Entry 6KQD (X-ray diffraction, 3.30 A resolution); this record covers chains A and C of the 9 polymer chains in the assembly.

[Chain A]
Protein: DNA-directed RNA polymerase subunit alpha
Source organism: Thermus thermophilus (strain HB8 / ATCC 27634 / DSM 579)
Notes: EC 2.7.7.6
UniProt: Q5SHR6 (RPOA_THET8); residues 1-315 here = UniProt positions 1-315
Sequence (315 residues; row label = number of the first residue in the row):
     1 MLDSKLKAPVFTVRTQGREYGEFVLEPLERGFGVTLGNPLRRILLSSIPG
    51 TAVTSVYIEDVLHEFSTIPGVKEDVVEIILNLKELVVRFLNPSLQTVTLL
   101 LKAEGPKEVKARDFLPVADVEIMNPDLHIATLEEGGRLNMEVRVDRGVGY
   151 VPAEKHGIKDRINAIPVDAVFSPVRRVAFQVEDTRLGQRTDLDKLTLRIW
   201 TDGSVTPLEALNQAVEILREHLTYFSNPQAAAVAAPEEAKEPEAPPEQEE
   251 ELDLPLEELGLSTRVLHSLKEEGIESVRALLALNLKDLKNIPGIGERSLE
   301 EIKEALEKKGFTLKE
Unresolved in the structure: 1-3, 230-315

[Chain C]
Protein: DNA-directed RNA polymerase subunit beta
Source organism: Thermus thermophilus (strain HB8 / ATCC 27634 / DSM 579)
Notes: EC 2.7.7.6
UniProt: Q8RQE9 (RPOB_THET8); numbering as in UniProt (aligned over 1-1119)
Sequence (1119 residues; each row starts with the number of its first residue):
     1 MEIKRFGRIREVIPLPPLTEIQVESYRRALQADVPPEKRENVGIQAAFRE
    51 TFPIEEEDKGKGGLVLDFLEYRLGEPPFPQDECREKDLTYQAPLYARLQL
   101 IHKDTGLIKEDEVFLGHIPLMTEDGSFIINGADRVIVSQIHRSPGVYFTP
   151 DPARPGRYIASIIPLPKRGPWIDLEVEPNGVVSMKVNKRKFPLVLLLRVL
   201 GYDQETLARELGAYGELVQGLMDESVFAMRPEEALIRLFTLLRPGDPPKR
   251 DKAVAYVYGLIADPRRYDLGEAGRYKAEEKLGIRLSGRTLARFEDGEFKD
   301 EVFLPTLRYLFALTAGVPGHEVDDIDHLGNRRIRTVGELMTDQFRVGLAR
   351 LARGVRERMLMGSEDSLTPAKLVNSRPLEAAIREFFSRSQLSQFKDETNP
   401 LSSLRHKRRISALGPGGLTRERAGFDVRDVHRTHYGRICPVETPEGANIG
   451 LITSLAAYARVDELGFIRTPYRRVVGGVVTDEVVYMTATEEDRYTIAQAN
   501 TPLEGNRIAAERVVARRKGEPVIVSPEEVEFMDVSPKQVFSVNTNLIPFL
   551 EHDDANRALMGSNMQTQAVPLIRAQAPVVMTGLEERVVRDSLAALYAEED
   601 GEVAKVDGNRIVVRYEDGRLVEYPLRRFYRSNQGTALDQRPRVVVGQRVR
   651 KGDLLADGPASENGFLALGQNVLVAIMPFDGYNFEDAIVISEELLKRDFY
   701 TSIHIERYEIEARDTKLGPERITRDIPHLSEAALRDLDEEGVVRIGAEVK
   751 PGDILVGRTSFKGESEPTPEERLLRSIFGEKARDVKDTSLRVPPGEGGIV
   801 VRTVRLRRGDPGVELKPGVREVVRVYVAQKRKLQVGDKLANRHGNKGVVA
   851 KILPVEDMPHLPDGTPVDVILNPLGVPSRMNLGQILETHLGLAGYFLGQR
   901 YISPIFDGAKEPEIKELLAQAFEVYFGKRKGEGFGVDKREVEVLRRAEKL
   951 GLVTPGKTPEEQLKELFLQGKVVLYDGRTGEPIEGPIVVGQMFIMKLYHM
  1001 VEDKMHARSTGPYSLITQQPLGGKAQFGGQRFGEMEVWALEAYGAAHTLQ
  1051 EMLTLKSDDIEGRNAAYEAIIKGEDVPEPSVPESFRVLVKELQALALDVQ
  1101 TLDEKDNPVDIFEGLASKR
Unresolved in the structure: 57-63, 1119

[Chain A / chain C interface]
Residue-residue contacts (79):
  Glu-22(A) / Phe-934(C)
  Asn-38(A) / Asp-976(C)
  Asn-38(A) / Gly-977(C)
  Asn-38(A) / Arg-978(C)  hydrogen bond (side chain-backbone)
  Asn-38(A) / Thr-979(C)  hydrogen bond (side chain-backbone)
  Asn-38(A) / Gly-980(C)  hydrogen bond (side chain-backbone)
  Arg-41(A) / Glu-856(C)
  Arg-41(A) / His-860(C)
  Arg-41(A) / Gly-864(C)  hydrogen bond (side chain-backbone)
  Arg-42(A) / Glu-856(C)
  Arg-42(A) / Asp-857(C)  salt bridge
  Arg-42(A) / Gly-977(C)  hydrogen bond (side chain-backbone)
  Arg-42(A) / Arg-978(C)
  Ser-46(A) / Glu-856(C)
  Leu-62(A) / Ile-745(C)  hydrophobic
  His-63(A) / Ile-745(C)
  His-63(A) / Gly-746(C)
  His-63(A) / Ile-799(C)
  His-63(A) / Val-800(C)
  His-63(A) / Val-801(C)
  Glu-64(A) / Lys-830(C)  salt bridge
  Phe-65(A) / Phe-628(C)
  Phe-65(A) / Ile-703(C)  hydrophobic
  Phe-65(A) / Val-801(C)  hydrophobic
  Phe-65(A) / Gln-829(C)
  Phe-65(A) / Lys-830(C)
  Ser-66(A) / Phe-628(C)
  Thr-67(A) / Gly-608(C)
  Thr-67(A) / Asn-609(C)  hydrogen bond
  Ile-68(A) / Asp-607(C)
  Pro-69(A) / Asp-607(C)
  Gly-70(A) / Asp-607(C)  hydrogen bond (backbone-side chain)
  Val-71(A) / Asp-607(C)  hydrogen bond (backbone-side chain)
  Val-71(A) / Gly-608(C)  hydrogen bond (backbone-backbone)
  Lys-72(A) / Val-606(C)
  Lys-72(A) / Gly-608(C)
  Lys-72(A) / Pro-641(C)
  Lys-72(A) / Val-643(C)  hydrogen bond (side chain-backbone)
  Asp-74(A) / Arg-627(C)  salt bridge
  Asp-74(A) / Arg-640(C)
  Leu-80(A) / Arg-573(C)
  Leu-80(A) / Asp-698(C)
  Lys-83(A) / Lys-696(C)  hydrogen bond (side chain-backbone)
  Lys-83(A) / Asp-698(C)  salt bridge
  Glu-133(A) / Lys-605(C)
  Glu-133(A) / Val-606(C)  hydrogen bond (side chain-backbone)
  Glu-133(A) / Arg-610(C)  salt bridge
  Glu-133(A) / Val-645(C)
  Tyr-150(A) / Glu-692(C)
  Tyr-150(A) / Leu-695(C)  hydrogen bond (side chain-backbone)
  Tyr-150(A) / Lys-696(C)
  Tyr-150(A) / Lys-832(C)
  Ile-162(A) / Arg-744(C)
  Asp-168(A) / Lys-832(C)  salt bridge
  Arg-176(A) / Asp-863(C)  hydrogen bond (side chain-backbone)
  Arg-176(A) / Gly-864(C)
  Arg-176(A) / Thr-865(C)
  Val-177(A) / Gly-864(C)
  Ala-178(A) / Pro-862(C)
  Ala-178(A) / Asp-863(C)
  Ala-178(A) / Gly-864(C)
  Phe-179(A) / Arg-939(C)
  Gln-180(A) / Arg-929(C)  hydrogen bond
  Gln-180(A) / Phe-934(C)
  Gln-180(A) / Gly-935(C)  hydrogen bond (side chain-backbone)
  Gln-180(A) / Val-936(C)
  Gln-180(A) / Asp-937(C)
  Val-181(A) / Asp-937(C)  hydrogen bond (backbone-side chain)
  Val-181(A) / Lys-938(C)  hydrogen bond (backbone-backbone)
  Glu-182(A) / Phe-934(C)
  Glu-182(A) / Gly-935(C)  hydrogen bond (side chain-backbone)
  Glu-182(A) / Lys-938(C)
  Asp-183(A) / Lys-938(C)  salt bridge
  Asp-191(A) / Lys-938(C)  salt bridge
  Leu-192(A) / Lys-938(C)  hydrogen bond (backbone-side chain)
  Asp-193(A) / Lys-938(C)
  Thr-196(A) / Phe-934(C)
  Arg-198(A) / Glu-932(C)  salt bridge
  Arg-198(A) / Phe-934(C)
Also at the interface, not in a pair above, chain A (42 interface residues in all): Arg-30, Val-34, Leu-45, Val-76, Val-170, Trp-200
Also at the interface, not in a pair above, chain C (51 interface residues in all): Ile-572, Arg-642, Ala-828, Val-855

[Summary]
42 residues of chain A face 51 of chain C across their interface, with 20 hydrogen bonds and 9 salt bridges.
Polar contacts include Arg-42(A)/Asp-857(C), Glu-64(A)/Lys-830(C) and Asp-74(A)/Arg-627(C).
Chain A is DNA-directed RNA polymerase subunit alpha and chain C is DNA-directed RNA polymerase subunit beta,
both from Thermus thermophilus (strain HB8 / ATCC 27634 / DSM 579); the structure, Thermus thermophilus
initial transcription complex comprising sigma A and 5'-OH RNA of 3 nt, was determined by X-ray diffraction
together with 6KQE, 6KQF, 6KQG, 6KQH, 6KQL, 6KQM and 6 further entries from the same study.
